5JIH - chains A and B; structure by X-ray diffraction, 1.66 A resolution.

== Chain A (and B) ==
Protein: Ig gamma-1 chain C region
Organism: Homo sapiens
Notes: fragment: Hinge-CH2-CH3; chain B of this document is another copy of the same molecule, construct and numbering; everything in this record applies to it too
UniProt: P01857 (IGHG1_HUMAN); residues 225-446 here correspond to UniProt positions 108-329 (UniProt number = residue number - 117)
Amino-acid sequence (227 residues; row label = number of the first residue in the row; a row labelled like 415A-415E holds insertion residues (415A, then the next letters in order)):
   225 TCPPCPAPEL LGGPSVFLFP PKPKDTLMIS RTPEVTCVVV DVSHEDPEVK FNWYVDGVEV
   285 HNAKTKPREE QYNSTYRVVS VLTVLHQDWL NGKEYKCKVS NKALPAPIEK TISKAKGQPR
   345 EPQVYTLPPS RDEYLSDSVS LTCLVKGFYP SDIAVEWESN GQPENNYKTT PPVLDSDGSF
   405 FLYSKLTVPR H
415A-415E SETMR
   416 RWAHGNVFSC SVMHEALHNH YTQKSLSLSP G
Not modelled in the structure: 225-236, 444-446
Disulfides: Cys261-Cys321, Cys367-Cys425
Covalent attachments: glycan linked to Asn297
Construct notes: engineered mutation Tyr358 (Leu241 in P01857), Leu359 (Thr242 in P01857), Ser360 (Lys243 in P01857), Asp361 (Asn244 in P01857), Ser362 (Gln245 in P01857), Pro413 (Asp246 in P01857), Arg414 (Lys247 in P01857), His415 (Ser248 in P01857), Ala418 (Gln301 in P01857), His419 (Gln302 in P01857); insertion (415A-415E)
UniProt features mapped onto this chain:
  - glycosylation: Asn297 (N-linked (GlcNAc...) (complex) asparagine)

== Interface between chain A and chain B ==
Pairs across the interface - 51 pairs, chain A then chain B:
  Gln347(A) with Ser360(B), hydrogen bond
  Tyr349(A) with Ser354(B); Asp356(B); Glu357(B); Ser360(B)
  Leu351(A) with Pro352(B); Ser354(B); Thr366(B)
  Pro352(A) with Leu351(B)
  Ser354(A) with Tyr349(B); Leu351(B)
  Asp356(A) with Tyr349(B); Lys439(B), salt bridge
  Glu357(A) with Tyr349(B); Lys370(B), salt bridge
  Ser360(A) with Gln347(B); Tyr349(B); Lys370(B), hydrogen bond
  Ser362(A) with Lys370(B), hydrogen bond (backbone-side chain)
  Ser364(A) with Leu368(B); Lys370(B)
  Thr366(A) with Leu351(B); Tyr407(B), hydrogen bond
  Leu368(A) with Ser364(B); Lys409(B)
  Lys370(A) with Glu357(B); Ser362(B), hydrogen bond; Ser364(B)
  Asn390(A) with Ser400(B)
  Lys392(A) with Leu398(B); Asp399(B); Ser400(B); Phe405(B)
  Thr394(A) with Thr394(B); Val397(B)
  Val397(A) with Thr394(B); Pro395(B)
  Leu398(A) with Lys392(B)
  Asp399(A) with Lys392(B); Lys409(B), salt bridge
  Ser400(A) with Asn390(B); Lys392(B)
  Phe405(A) with Lys392(B); Lys409(B)
  Tyr407(A) with Thr366(B), hydrogen bond; Tyr407(B), hydrophobic; Lys409(B)
  Lys409(A) with Asp399(B), salt bridge; Phe405(B); Tyr407(B)
  Lys439(A) with Asp356(B), salt bridge
Other interface residues (no listed pair), chain A (29 interface residues in all): Thr350, Pro353, Thr393, Pro395, Ser408
Other interface residues (no listed pair), chain B (28 interface residues in all): Thr350, Thr393, Ser408

== Summary ==
The interface between chain A and chain B involves 29 residues on one side and 28 on the other; the contacts
include 6 hydrogen bonds and 5 salt bridges. Polar pairs include Asp356(A)-Lys439(B), Glu357(A)-Lys370(B) and
Asp399(A)-Lys409(B).
Both chains are Ig gamma-1 chain C region (Homo sapiens). Entry 5JIH (Crystal structure of HER2 binding
IgG1-Fc (Fcab STAB19)) was determined by X-ray diffraction, deposited together with 5JII, 5JIK, 5K33 and 5KWG.
